Entry 4HH3 (X-ray diffraction, 1.75 A resolution); this record covers chains A and C of the 3 polymer chains in the assembly.

== Chain A ==
Molecule: Transcriptional regulator, PpsR
From: Rhodobacter sphaeroides
UniProtKB: Q3J179 (Q3J179_RHOS4); residue numbers follow UniProt; this construct covers 2-257
Sequence (262 residues; numbered -4 to 257; the number before each row is that of its first residue; numbers below 1 keep their minus sign (Gly-4 is residue -4)):
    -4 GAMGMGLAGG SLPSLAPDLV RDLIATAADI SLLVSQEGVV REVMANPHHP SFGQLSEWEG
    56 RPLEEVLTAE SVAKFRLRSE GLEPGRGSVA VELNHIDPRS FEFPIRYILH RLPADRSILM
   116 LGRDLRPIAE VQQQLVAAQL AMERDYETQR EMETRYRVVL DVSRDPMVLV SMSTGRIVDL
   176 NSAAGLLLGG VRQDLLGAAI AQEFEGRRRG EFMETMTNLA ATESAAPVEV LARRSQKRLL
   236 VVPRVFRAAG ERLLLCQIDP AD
Unresolved in the structure: -4 to 6
Construct notes: expression tag (-4 to 1)

== Chain C ==
Molecule: AppA protein
From: Rhodobacter sphaeroides
UniProtKB: Q53119 (Q53119_RHOSH); residues 168-399 here = UniProt positions 168-399
Sequence (240 residues; row label = number of the first residue in the row):
   168 VEADTFALYA LTEAQAGRSG RAKAVARLSD LLSTDPLGRL TEVEELLRAH APTAADFARL
   228 FEACAERLTR ALAEDRISRM QVTLAYSALQ MALRRIHHLP DPQKSVGAVL VAGVPGHKPI
   288 LEAALAAEML RAVGWSTSVV HPESVAALAA RLKTSRTSTL VVAPSLLEGT EQEADTLRFV
   348 SALRARTDLP GLSILVGGRL AQLPPSKLKD SGADAGFAHL ALLPAALARV ASSAHHHHHH
Unresolved in the structure: 168-183, 401-407
Construct notes: engineered mutation Ser399 (Cys in Q53119); expression tag (400-407)

== Interface between chain A and chain C ==
Contacting residue pairs - 43 pairs, chain A then chain C:
  Thr63(A) - Glu338(C)
  Ala64(A) - Thr337(C)
  Ala64(A) - Glu338(C)  hydrogen bond (backbone-side chain)
  Lys69(A) - Leu239(C)  hydrogen bond (side chain-backbone)
  Lys69(A) - Ala240(C)
  Lys69(A) - Asp242(C)  salt bridge
  Leu72(A) - Ala240(C)
  Arg73(A) - Glu241(C)  hydrogen bond (side chain-backbone)
  Ala85(A) - Asp242(C)
  Val86(A) - Asp242(C)
  Glu87(A) - Asp242(C)  hydrogen bond (backbone-side chain)
  Glu87(A) - Ser245(C)
  Glu87(A) - Arg246(C)  hydrogen bond (side chain-backbone)
  Ile123(A) - Met247(C)  hydrophobic
  Gln127(A) - Arg246(C)
  Gln127(A) - Met247(C)
  Gln127(A) - Thr250(C)
  Leu130(A) - Thr250(C)
  Leu130(A) - Ser254(C)
  Val131(A) - Ile287(C)
  Gln134(A) - Tyr253(C)
  Gln134(A) - Ser254(C)  hydrogen bond
  Gln134(A) - Gln257(C)  hydrogen bond
  Gln134(A) - Ile287(C)
  Leu135(A) - Lys285(C)
  Leu135(A) - Ile287(C)
  Leu135(A) - His308(C)
  Glu138(A) - Gln257(C)
  Glu138(A) - Arg261(C)  salt bridge
  Glu138(A) - Ile287(C)
  Glu138(A) - Ala291(C)
  Arg139(A) - His308(C)  hydrogen bond (side chain-backbone)
  Tyr141(A) - Arg261(C)  hydrogen bond
  Tyr141(A) - His265(C)
  Tyr141(A) - Leu266(C)
  Tyr141(A) - Glu295(C)  hydrogen bond
  Glu142(A) - Arg298(C)  salt bridge
  Arg145(A) - Leu266(C)
  Arg145(A) - Arg298(C)
  Glu148(A) - Pro267(C)
  Thr149(A) - Asp268(C)
  Arg152(A) - Gln270(C)
  Val153(A) - Gln270(C)
Other interface residues (no listed pair), chain A (24 interface residues in all): Met137
Other interface residues (no listed pair), chain C (28 interface residues in all): Thr304, Ser305, Val306

== Overview ==
The interface between chain A and chain C involves 24 residues on one side and 28 on the other, with 10
hydrogen bonds and 3 salt bridges. Polar pairs include Lys69(A)-Asp242(C), Glu138(A)-Arg261(C) and
Glu142(A)-Arg298(C).
Here chain A is Transcriptional regulator, PpsR and chain C is AppA protein, both from Rhodobacter
sphaeroides. Entry 4HH3 (Structure of the AppA-PpsR2 core complex from Rb. sphaeroides) was determined by
X-ray diffraction (same publication as 4HH1 and 4HH2).
